Entry 5Z4U (X-ray diffraction, 3.18 A resolution); this record covers chains A and E of the 6 polymer chains in the assembly.

Chain A:
Molecule: Tubulin alpha-1B chain
Organism: Sus scrofa
UniProt: Q2XVP4 (TBA1B_PIG); residue numbers follow UniProt; this construct covers 1-450
Chain sequence (450 residues; row label = number of the first residue in the row):
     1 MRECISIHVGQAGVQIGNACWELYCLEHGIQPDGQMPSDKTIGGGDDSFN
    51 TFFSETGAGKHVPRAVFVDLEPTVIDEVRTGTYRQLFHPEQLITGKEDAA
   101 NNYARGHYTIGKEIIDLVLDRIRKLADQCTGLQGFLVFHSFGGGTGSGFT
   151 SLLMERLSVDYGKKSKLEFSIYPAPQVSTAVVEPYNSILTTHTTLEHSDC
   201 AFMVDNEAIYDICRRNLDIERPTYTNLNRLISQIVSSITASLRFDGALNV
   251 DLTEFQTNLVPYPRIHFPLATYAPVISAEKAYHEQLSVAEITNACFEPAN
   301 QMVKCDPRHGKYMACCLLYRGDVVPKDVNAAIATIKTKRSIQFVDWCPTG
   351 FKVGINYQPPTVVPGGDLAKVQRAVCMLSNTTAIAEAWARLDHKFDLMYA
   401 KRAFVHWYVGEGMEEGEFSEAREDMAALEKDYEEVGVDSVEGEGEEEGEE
Disordered / not traced: 438-450
Curated features (UniProtKB/Swiss-Prot):
  - motif: Met1 to Cys4 (MREC motif)
  - active site: Glu254
  - binding site (GTP): Gly10, Gln11, Ala12, Gln15, Glu71, Ala99, Ser140, Gly143, Gly144, Thr145, Gly146, Thr179, Glu183, Asn206, Tyr224, Asn228, Leu252
  - binding site (Mg(2+)): Glu71
  - modified residue: Lys40 (N6,N6,N6-trimethyllysine), Ser48 (Phosphoserine), Ser232 (Phosphoserine), Tyr282 (3'-nitrotyrosine), Arg339 (Omega-N-methylarginine), Ser439 (Phosphoserine), Glu443 (5-glutamyl polyglutamate), Glu445 (5-glutamyl polyglutamate)
  - cross-link (Glycyl lysine isopeptide (Lys-Gly)): Lys326 (interchain with G-Cter in ubiquitin), Lys370 (interchain with G-Cter in ubiquitin)
Bound ions: Ca2+: Asp39, Thr41, Gly44, Glu55
Residues lining bound ligands:
  - 96C (4-(4-ethoxyphenyl)-1-methyl-3-(3,4,5-trimethoxyphenyl)-1H-pyrazole): Asn101, Thr179, Val181
  - GTP (guanosine-5'-triphosphate): Gly10, Gln11, Ala12, Gln15, Ile16, Asp69, Asp98, Ala99, Ala100, Asn101, Ser140, Gly142, Gly143, Gly144, Thr145, Gly146, Ile171, Pro173, Val177, Ser178, Glu183, Asn206, Tyr224, Asn228, Ile231

Chain E:
Molecule: Stathmin-4
Organism: Rattus norvegicus
UniProt: P63043 (STMN4_RAT); residues 5-145 here correspond to UniProt positions 49-189 (UniProt number = residue number + 44)
Chain sequence (143 residues; each row starts with the number of its first residue):
     3 MADMEVIELNKCTSGQSFEVILKPPSFDGVPEFNASLPRRRDPSLEEIQK
    53 KLEAAEERRKYQEAELLKHLAEKREHEREVIQKAIEENNNFIKMAKEKLA
   103 QKMESNKENREAHLAAMLERLQEKDKHAEEVRKNKELKEEASR
Disordered / not traced: 3-5, 28-43, 142-145
Differences from the reference sequence: expression tag (3-4)
Curated features (UniProtKB/Swiss-Prot):
  - modified residue: Ser46 (Phosphoserine)

Chain A / chain E interface:
Contacting residue pairs (61; chain A residue first):
  His107(A) - Leu54(E)
  Tyr108(A) - Lys53(E)
  Tyr108(A) - Leu54(E)
  Tyr108(A) - Ala57(E)  hydrophobic
  Tyr108(A) - Arg61(E)
  Thr109(A) - Arg61(E)  hydrogen bond
  Lys112(A) - Glu55(E)
  Lys112(A) - Glu58(E)  salt bridge
  Leu152(A) - Leu54(E)  hydrophobic
  Glu155(A) - Ile50(E)
  Arg156(A) - Leu47(E)
  Arg156(A) - Ile50(E)
  Arg156(A) - Gln51(E)  hydrogen bond
  Ser158(A) - Asp44(E)
  Val159(A) - Pro45(E)
  Glu196(A) - Asp44(E)
  Asp245(A) - Cys14(E)  hydrogen bond
  Asp245(A) - Ser16(E)  hydrogen bond (backbone-side chain)
  Ala247(A) - Asn12(E)
  Ala247(A) - Ser19(E)
  Leu248(A) - Ser19(E)
  Pro325(A) - Gln18(E)
  Pro325(A) - Phe20(E)  hydrophobic
  Asn329(A) - Met6(E)
  Asn329(A) - Val8(E)
  Asn329(A) - Phe20(E)
  Asn329(A) - Val22(E)
  Ile332(A) - Val22(E)  hydrophobic
  Ala333(A) - Met6(E)  hydrophobic
  Lys336(A) - Leu24(E)
  Asp345(A) - Pro27(E)
  Trp346(A) - Pro27(E)
  Cys347(A) - Pro27(E)
  Pro348(A) - Lys25(E)
  Pro348(A) - Pro27(E)
  Thr349(A) - Ile23(E)
  Thr349(A) - Leu24(E)  hydrogen bond (backbone-backbone)
  Thr349(A) - Lys25(E)  hydrogen bond (backbone-backbone)
  Gly350(A) - Val22(E)
  Gly350(A) - Ile23(E)
  Phe351(A) - Glu21(E)
  Phe351(A) - Val22(E)  hydrogen bond (backbone-backbone)
  Lys352(A) - Phe20(E)
  Lys352(A) - Glu21(E)
  Val353(A) - Ser19(E)
  Val353(A) - Phe20(E)  hydrogen bond (backbone-backbone)
  Gly354(A) - Gln18(E)
  Ile355(A) - Gly17(E)
  Ile355(A) - Gln18(E)  hydrogen bond (backbone-backbone)
  Asn356(A) - Ser16(E)
  Tyr357(A) - Thr15(E)
  Tyr357(A) - Ser16(E)  hydrogen bond (backbone-backbone)
  Tyr357(A) - Gly17(E)
  Tyr357(A) - Gln18(E)  hydrogen bond
  Val409(A) - Gln64(E)
  Gly410(A) - Gln64(E)
  Glu411(A) - Arg61(E)  hydrogen bond (backbone-side chain)
  Gly412(A) - Ala57(E)
  Gly412(A) - Arg60(E)  hydrogen bond (backbone-side chain)
  Gly412(A) - Arg61(E)
  Glu414(A) - Arg60(E)  salt bridge
Interface residues without a listed pair, chain A (40 interface residues in all): His197, Val328, Gln358, Met413
Interface residues without a listed pair, chain E (31 interface residues in all): Pro26, Ser46

In short:
The interface between chain A and chain E involves 40 residues on one side and 31 on the other; the contacts
include 13 hydrogen bonds and 2 salt bridges. Among the polar pairs are Lys112(A)-Glu58(E), Glu414(A)-Arg60(E)
and Thr109(A)-Arg61(E).
Chain A is Tubulin alpha-1B chain (Sus scrofa) and chain E is Stathmin-4 (Rattus norvegicus); the structure,
Crystal Structure of T2R-TTL complex with 7a3, was determined by X-ray diffraction.
